Entry 2ZHE (X-ray diffraction, 2.10 A resolution); this record covers chains H and I of the 3 polymer chains in the assembly.

Chain H:
Molecule: Thrombin heavy chain
From: Homo sapiens
Notes: EC 3.4.21.5
UniProtKB: P00734 (THRB_HUMAN); the construct lacks a stretch of the UniProt sequence and is renumbered around it, so the offset changes along the chain: 16-36 = UniProt 364-384; 37-60 = UniProt 386-409; 61-77 = UniProt 419-435; 78-97 = UniProt 437-456; 7 more segments
Sequence (259 residues; each row starts with the number of its first residue; note: 4 numbers in that range are skipped by the numbering (no residue carries them; nothing is unmodelled there); a row labelled like 60A-60I holds insertion residues (60A, then the next letters in order)):
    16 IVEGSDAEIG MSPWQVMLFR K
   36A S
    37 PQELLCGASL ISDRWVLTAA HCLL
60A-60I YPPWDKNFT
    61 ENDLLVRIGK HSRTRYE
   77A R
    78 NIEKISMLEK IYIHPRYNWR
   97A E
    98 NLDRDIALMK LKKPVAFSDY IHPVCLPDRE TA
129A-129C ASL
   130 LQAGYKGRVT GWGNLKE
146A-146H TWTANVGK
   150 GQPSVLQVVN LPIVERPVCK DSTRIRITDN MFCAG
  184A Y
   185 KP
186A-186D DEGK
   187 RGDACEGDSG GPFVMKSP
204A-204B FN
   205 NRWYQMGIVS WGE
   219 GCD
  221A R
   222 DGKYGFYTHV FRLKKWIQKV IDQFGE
Unresolved in the structure: 146A-146H, 247
Disulfide bonds: Cys42-Cys58, Cys168-Cys182, Cys191-Cys220
Residues lining bound ligands: 13U (N-cyclooctylglycyl-N-(4-carbamimidoylbenzyl)-L-prolinamide): His57, Tyr60A, Trp60D, Glu97A, Asn98, Leu99, Ile174, Asp189, Ala190, Cys191, Glu192, Ser195, Val213, Ser214, Trp215, Gly216, Gly219, Cys220, Gly226, Phe227
UniProt features mapped onto this chain:
  - region: Ala183 to Val200 (High affinity receptor-binding region which is also known as the TP508 peptide)
  - active site (Charge relay system): His57, Asp102, Ser195
  - glycosylation: Asn60G (N-linked (GlcNAc...) (complex) asparagine)

Chain I:
Molecule: Hirudin variant-2
UniProtKB: P09945 (ITH3_HIRME); residues 53-64 here correspond to UniProt positions 60-71 (UniProt number = residue number + 7)
Sequence (12 residues; numbered 53 to 64; the number before each row is that of its first residue):
    53 NGDFEEIPEE YL
Unresolved in the structure: 53-54
Modified positions: Tyr63 (o-sulfo-l-tyrosine; TYS)
UniProt features mapped onto this chain:
  - region: Asp55 to Leu64 (Interaction with fibrinogen-binding exosite of thrombin)
  - modified residue: Tyr63 (Sulfotyrosine)

How chain H and chain I interact:
Residue-residue contacts (22; chain H residue first):
  Phe34(H) - Phe56(I)  hydrophobic
  Phe34(H) - Ile59(I)  hydrophobic
  Lys36(H) - Leu64(I)
  Gln38(H) - Ile59(I)  hydrogen bond (side chain-backbone)
  Leu40(H) - Phe56(I)
  Leu65(H) - Ile59(I)  hydrophobic
  Leu65(H) - Tyr63(I)
  Arg67(H) - Ile59(I)
  Arg73(H) - Asp55(I)  salt bridge
  Arg73(H) - Phe56(I)
  Thr74(H) - Asp55(I)
  Thr74(H) - Phe56(I)
  Thr74(H) - Glu57(I)  hydrogen bond (backbone-backbone)
  Arg75(H) - Glu57(I)
  Tyr76(H) - Glu57(I)  hydrogen bond (backbone-side chain)
  Tyr76(H) - Glu58(I)
  Tyr76(H) - Pro60(I)  hydrophobic
  Tyr76(H) - Tyr63(I)
  Glu80(H) - Tyr63(I)
  Lys81(H) - Tyr63(I)
  Ile82(H) - Tyr63(I)
  Met84(H) - Tyr63(I)
Also at the interface, not in a pair above, chain H (17 interface residues in all): Met32, Glu39, Gln151

Overview:
Chain H and chain I form an interface of 17 and 8 residues respectively; the contacts include 3 hydrogen bonds
and 1 salt bridge. Among the polar pairs are Arg73(H)-Asp55(I), Gln38(H)-Ile59(I) and Tyr76(H)-Glu57(I). Chain
H binds compound 13U.
Chain H is Thrombin heavy chain (Homo sapiens) and chain I is Hirudin variant-2; the structure, Exploring
thrombin S3 pocket, was determined by X-ray diffraction.
